Entry 4JI5 (X-ray diffraction, 3.85 A resolution); this record covers chains A and H of the 21 polymer chains in the assembly.

Chain A:
Molecule: 16S rRNA
Organism: Thermus thermophilus
Sequence (1522 nucleotides; row label = number of the first residue in the row; note: 42 numbers in that range are skipped by the numbering (no residue carries them; nothing is unmodelled there); a row labelled like 190A-190L holds insertion residues (190A, then the next letters in order); numbering starts at 0):
     0 UUUGUUGGAG AGUUUGAUCC UGGCUCAGGG UGAACGCUGG CGGCGUGCCU AAGACAUGCA
    60 AGUCGUGCGG G
    73 CCGCGGGGUU UU
    88 ACUCCG
    95 UGGUC
   101 AGCGGCGGAC GGGUGAGUAA CGCGUGGGU
  129A G
   130 ACCUACCCGG AAGAGGGGGA CAACCCGGGG AAACUCGGGC UAAUCCCCCA UGUGGACCCG
   190 C
190A-190L CCCUUGGGGUGU
   191 GUCCAAAGGG CUUU
   216 GCCCGCUUCC GGAUGGGCCC GCGUCCCAUC AGCUAGUUGG UGGGGUAAUG GCCCACCAAG
   276 GCGACGACGG GUAGCCGGUC UGAGAGGAUG GCCGGCCACA GGGGCACUGA GACACGGGCC
   336 CCACUCCUAC GGGAGGCAGC AGUUAGGAAU CUUCCGCAAU GGGCGCAAGC CUGACGGAGC
   396 GACGCCGCUU GGAGGAAGAA GCCCUUCGGG GUGUAAACUC CUGAA
   442 CCCGGGACGA AACCCCCGAC GA
   474 GGGGACUGAC GGUACCGGG
   494 GUAAUAGCGC CGGCCAACUC CGUGCCAGCA GCCGCGGUAA UACGGAGGGC GCGAGCGUUA
   554 CCCGGAUUCA CUGGGCGUAA AGGGCGUGUA GGCGGCCUGG GGCGUCCCAU GUGAAAGACC
   614 ACGGCUCAAC CGUGGGGGAG CGUGGGAUAC GCUCAGGCUA GACGGUGGGA GAGGGUGGUG
   674 GAAUUCCCGG AGUAGCGGUG AAAUGCGCAG AUACCGGGAG GAACGCCGAU GGCGAAGGCA
   734 GCCACCUGGU CCACCCGUGA CGCUGAGGCG CGAAAGCGUG GGGAGCAAAC CGGAUUAGAU
   794 ACCCGGGUAG UCCACGCCCU AAACGAUGCG CGCUAGGUCU CUGGGUCU
   848 CCUGGGGGCC GAAGCUAACG CGUUAAGCGC GCCGCCUGGG GAGUACGGCC GCAAGGCUGA
   908 AACUCAAAGG AAUUGACGGG GGCCCGCACA AGCGGUGGAG CAUGUGGUUU AAUUCGAAGX
   968 AACGCGAAGA ACCUUACCAG GCCUUGACAU GCUAGG
 1003A G
  1004 AACCCGGGUG AAAGCCUGGG GUGCCCC
1030A-1030D GCGA
  1031 GGGGAGCCCU AGCACAGGUG CUGCAUGGCC GUCGUCAGCU CGUGCCGUGA GGUGUUGGGU
  1091 UAAGUCCCGC AACGAGCGCA ACCCCCGCCG UUAGUUGCCA GCGGUUCGGC CGGGCACUCU
  1151 AACGGGACUG CCCGCGAAA
  1171 GCGGGAGGAA GGAGGGGACG ACGUCUGGUC AGCAUGGCCC UUACGGCCUG GGCGACACAC
  1231 GUGCUACAAU GCCCACUACA AAGCGAUGCC ACCCGGCAAC GGGGAGCUAA UCGCAAAAAG
  1291 GUGGGCCCAG UUCGGAUUGG GGUCUGCAAC CCGACCCCAU GAAGCCGGAA UCGCUAGUAA
  1351 UCGCGGAUCA G
 1361A C
  1362 CAUGCCGCGG UGAAUACGUU CCCGGGCCUU GUACACACXG CCXGUXACGC CAUGGGAGCG
  1422 GGCUCUACCC GAAGUCGCCG GG
  1446 AGCCUACGGG
  1459 CAGGCGCCGA GGGUAGGGCC CGUGACUGGG GCGAAGUCGU AACAAGGUAG CUGUACCGGA
  1519 AGGUGCGGCU GGAUCCACUC CUUUCU
Unresolved in the structure: 0-2, 1534-1538
Modified / non-standard residues: PSU (pseudouridine-5'-monophosphate) at position 516, 7MG (7N-methyl-8-hydroguanosine-5'-monophosphate) at position 527, M2G (N2-dimethylguanosine-5'-monophosphate) at position 966, 5MC (5-methylcytidine-5'-monophosphate) at position 967, 2MG (2N-methylguanosine-5'-monophosphate) at position 1207, 5MC (5-methylcytidine-5'-monophosphate) at position 1400, 4OC (4n,o2'-methylcytidine-5'-monophosphate) at position 1402, 5MC (5-methylcytidine-5'-monophosphate) at position 1404, 5MC (5-methylcytidine-5'-monophosphate) at position 1407, UR3 (3-methyluridine-5'-monophoshate) at position 1498, MA6 (6N-dimethyladenosine-5'-monophoshate) at position 1518, MA6 (6N-dimethyladenosine-5'-monophoshate) at position 1519, PSU (pseudouridine-5'-monophosphate) at position 1540, PSU (pseudouridine-5'-monophosphate) at position 1541
Differences from the reference sequence: conflict C1534 (A2157 in M26923.1), A1535 (C2158 in M26923.1)
Metal / ion sites: Mg2+ site 1: G3 (shared with 1 residue of chain D); Mg2+ site 2: U12, G22; Mg2+ site 3 near G21 (its only coordinating residue here); Mg2+ site 4: A59, C386; Mg2+ site 5: G61, U62; Mg2+ site 6: G69, G70, U98; Mg2+ site 7: G117, G289; Mg2+ site 8: G124, U125, G236; Mg2+ site 9 near U129 (its only coordinating residue here); Mg2+ site 10 near G157 (its only coordinating residue here); Mg2+ site 11 near G167 (its only coordinating residue here); Mg2+ site 12: C174, C175; 69 more Mg2+ sites not listed
What the authors report for this chain:
  - contacts within the chain: G1410/C1490
  - mutagenesis - C1490U: increased growth

Chain H:
Molecule: Ribosomal protein S8
Organism: Thermus thermophilus
UniProt: Q5SHQ2 (RS8_THET8); numbering as in UniProt (aligned over 1-138)
Amino-acid sequence (138 residues; numbered 1 to 138; the number before each row is that of its first residue):
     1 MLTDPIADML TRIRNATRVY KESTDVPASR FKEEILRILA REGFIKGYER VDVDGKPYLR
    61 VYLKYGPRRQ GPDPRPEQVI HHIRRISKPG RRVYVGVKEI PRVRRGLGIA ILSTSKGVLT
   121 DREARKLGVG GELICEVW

How chain A and chain H interact:
Contacting residue pairs (79):
  U4(A) with Arg-102(H), base contact; Arg-105(H), hydrogen bond to the base
  C564(A) with Arg-91(H), hydrogen bond to the sugar
  C586(A) with Pro-89(H), phosphate contact; Gly-90(H), sugar contact
  G587(A) with Met-1(H), base contact; Thr-3(H), sugar contact; Pro-89(H), phosphate contact; Arg-92(H), salt bridge to the phosphate
  G588(A) with Met-1(H), sugar contact; Leu-2(H), sugar contact; Pro-5(H), phosphate contact
  C589(A) with Pro-5(H), phosphate contact; Ala-28(H), phosphate contact; Ser-29(H), phosphate contact
  C590(A) with Ser-29(H), phosphate contact; Arg-30(H), hydrogen bond to the phosphate
  U591(A) with Arg-30(H), salt bridge to the phosphate
  G597(A) with Tyr-94(H), hydrogen bond to the base
  U598(A) with Tyr-94(H), sugar contact
  C599(A) with Val-95(H), sugar contact; Gly-96(H), phosphate contact; Val-97(H), phosphate contact; Val-129(H), sugar contact; Gly-130(H), hydrogen bond to the sugar; Gly-131(H), sugar contact
  C600(A) with Gly-96(H), phosphate contact; Val-97(H), hydrogen bond to the phosphate; Gly-128(H), sugar contact
  A640(A) with Ser-115(H), hydrogen bond to the sugar; Lys-116(H), sugar contact
  U641(A) with Ser-115(H), sugar contact
  A642(A) with Phe-31(H), sugar contact; Ser-113(H), hydrogen bond to the sugar; Thr-114(H), hydrogen bond to the base; Ser-115(H), hydrogen bond to the base; Gly-117(H), sugar contact
  C643(A) with Phe-31(H), sugar contact; Arg-92(H), hydrogen bond to the sugar; Tyr-94(H), base contact; Ser-113(H), hydrogen bond to the sugar; Glu-132(H), hydrogen bond to the sugar
  G644(A) with Arg-92(H), sugar contact; Tyr-94(H), sugar contact
  A653(A) with Lys-56(H), salt bridge to the phosphate
  A753(A) with Met-1(H), base contact
  G755(A) with Met-1(H), base contact
  C756(A) with Met-1(H), sugar contact
  G823(A) with Thr-3(H), base contact
  C824(A) with Met-1(H), hydrogen bond to the sugar; Leu-2(H), sugar contact
  G825(A) with Leu-2(H), sugar contact; Asp-8(H), hydrogen bond to the sugar; Thr-11(H), base contact; Arg-12(H), hydrogen bond to the sugar
  C826(A) with Arg-12(H), salt bridge to the phosphate; Asn-15(H), hydrogen bond to the base
  U827(A) with Asn-15(H), sugar contact; Val-19(H), sugar contact
  A828(A) with Lys-21(H), salt bridge to the phosphate
  A860(A) with Arg-18(H), sugar contact; Arg-75(H), phosphate contact
  G861(A) with Arg-75(H), salt bridge to the phosphate
  G874(A) with Asn-15(H), hydrogen bond to the base
  C875(A) with Thr-11(H), base contact; Arg-14(H), hydrogen bond to the sugar; Asn-15(H), sugar contact
  G876(A) with Ala-7(H), sugar contact; Thr-11(H), hydrogen bond to the sugar; Arg-14(H), hydrogen bond to the phosphate
  C877(A) with Thr-3(H), hydrogen bond to the sugar; Asp-4(H), sugar contact; Ala-7(H), sugar contact; Lys-88(H), salt bridge to the phosphate; Pro-89(H), sugar contact
  G878(A) with Thr-3(H), hydrogen bond to the sugar; Lys-88(H), phosphate contact; Pro-89(H), phosphate contact
  C879(A) with Gly-90(H), phosphate contact
Other interface residues (no listed pair), chain A (37 interface residues in all): G654, A859
Other interface residues (no listed pair), chain H (46 interface residues in all): Lys-32, Pro-57, Tyr-58, Gly-106, Val-118

Overview:
37 residues of chain A and 46 residues of chain H are in contact, with 23 hydrogen bonds and 7 salt bridges.
Polar pairs include U4(A)/Arg-105(H), G597(A)/Tyr-94(H) and A642(A)/Thr-114(H). U12(A) and G22(A) form the
Mg2+ site 2. The paper reports that C1490U of chain A increases growth; contacts within the chain involving
C1490(A) and G1410(A).
Here chain A is 16S rRNA and chain H is Ribosomal protein S8, both from Thermus thermophilus. Entry 4JI5
(Crystal Structure of 30S ribosomal subunit from Thermus thermophilus) was determined by X-ray diffraction
(same publication as 4JI0, 4JI1, 4JI2, 4JI3, 4JI4, 4JI6, 4JI7 and 4JI8).
